Entry 8JX8 (electron microscopy, 3.30 A resolution); this record covers chains A and K of the 10 polymer chains in the assembly.

== Chain A ==
Name: LDL receptor related protein 2
From: Rattus norvegicus
UniProtKB: A0A0G2K9W7 (A0A0G2K9W7_RAT); residues 1-4660 here = UniProt positions 1-4660
Chain sequence (4660 residues; row label = number of the first residue in the row):
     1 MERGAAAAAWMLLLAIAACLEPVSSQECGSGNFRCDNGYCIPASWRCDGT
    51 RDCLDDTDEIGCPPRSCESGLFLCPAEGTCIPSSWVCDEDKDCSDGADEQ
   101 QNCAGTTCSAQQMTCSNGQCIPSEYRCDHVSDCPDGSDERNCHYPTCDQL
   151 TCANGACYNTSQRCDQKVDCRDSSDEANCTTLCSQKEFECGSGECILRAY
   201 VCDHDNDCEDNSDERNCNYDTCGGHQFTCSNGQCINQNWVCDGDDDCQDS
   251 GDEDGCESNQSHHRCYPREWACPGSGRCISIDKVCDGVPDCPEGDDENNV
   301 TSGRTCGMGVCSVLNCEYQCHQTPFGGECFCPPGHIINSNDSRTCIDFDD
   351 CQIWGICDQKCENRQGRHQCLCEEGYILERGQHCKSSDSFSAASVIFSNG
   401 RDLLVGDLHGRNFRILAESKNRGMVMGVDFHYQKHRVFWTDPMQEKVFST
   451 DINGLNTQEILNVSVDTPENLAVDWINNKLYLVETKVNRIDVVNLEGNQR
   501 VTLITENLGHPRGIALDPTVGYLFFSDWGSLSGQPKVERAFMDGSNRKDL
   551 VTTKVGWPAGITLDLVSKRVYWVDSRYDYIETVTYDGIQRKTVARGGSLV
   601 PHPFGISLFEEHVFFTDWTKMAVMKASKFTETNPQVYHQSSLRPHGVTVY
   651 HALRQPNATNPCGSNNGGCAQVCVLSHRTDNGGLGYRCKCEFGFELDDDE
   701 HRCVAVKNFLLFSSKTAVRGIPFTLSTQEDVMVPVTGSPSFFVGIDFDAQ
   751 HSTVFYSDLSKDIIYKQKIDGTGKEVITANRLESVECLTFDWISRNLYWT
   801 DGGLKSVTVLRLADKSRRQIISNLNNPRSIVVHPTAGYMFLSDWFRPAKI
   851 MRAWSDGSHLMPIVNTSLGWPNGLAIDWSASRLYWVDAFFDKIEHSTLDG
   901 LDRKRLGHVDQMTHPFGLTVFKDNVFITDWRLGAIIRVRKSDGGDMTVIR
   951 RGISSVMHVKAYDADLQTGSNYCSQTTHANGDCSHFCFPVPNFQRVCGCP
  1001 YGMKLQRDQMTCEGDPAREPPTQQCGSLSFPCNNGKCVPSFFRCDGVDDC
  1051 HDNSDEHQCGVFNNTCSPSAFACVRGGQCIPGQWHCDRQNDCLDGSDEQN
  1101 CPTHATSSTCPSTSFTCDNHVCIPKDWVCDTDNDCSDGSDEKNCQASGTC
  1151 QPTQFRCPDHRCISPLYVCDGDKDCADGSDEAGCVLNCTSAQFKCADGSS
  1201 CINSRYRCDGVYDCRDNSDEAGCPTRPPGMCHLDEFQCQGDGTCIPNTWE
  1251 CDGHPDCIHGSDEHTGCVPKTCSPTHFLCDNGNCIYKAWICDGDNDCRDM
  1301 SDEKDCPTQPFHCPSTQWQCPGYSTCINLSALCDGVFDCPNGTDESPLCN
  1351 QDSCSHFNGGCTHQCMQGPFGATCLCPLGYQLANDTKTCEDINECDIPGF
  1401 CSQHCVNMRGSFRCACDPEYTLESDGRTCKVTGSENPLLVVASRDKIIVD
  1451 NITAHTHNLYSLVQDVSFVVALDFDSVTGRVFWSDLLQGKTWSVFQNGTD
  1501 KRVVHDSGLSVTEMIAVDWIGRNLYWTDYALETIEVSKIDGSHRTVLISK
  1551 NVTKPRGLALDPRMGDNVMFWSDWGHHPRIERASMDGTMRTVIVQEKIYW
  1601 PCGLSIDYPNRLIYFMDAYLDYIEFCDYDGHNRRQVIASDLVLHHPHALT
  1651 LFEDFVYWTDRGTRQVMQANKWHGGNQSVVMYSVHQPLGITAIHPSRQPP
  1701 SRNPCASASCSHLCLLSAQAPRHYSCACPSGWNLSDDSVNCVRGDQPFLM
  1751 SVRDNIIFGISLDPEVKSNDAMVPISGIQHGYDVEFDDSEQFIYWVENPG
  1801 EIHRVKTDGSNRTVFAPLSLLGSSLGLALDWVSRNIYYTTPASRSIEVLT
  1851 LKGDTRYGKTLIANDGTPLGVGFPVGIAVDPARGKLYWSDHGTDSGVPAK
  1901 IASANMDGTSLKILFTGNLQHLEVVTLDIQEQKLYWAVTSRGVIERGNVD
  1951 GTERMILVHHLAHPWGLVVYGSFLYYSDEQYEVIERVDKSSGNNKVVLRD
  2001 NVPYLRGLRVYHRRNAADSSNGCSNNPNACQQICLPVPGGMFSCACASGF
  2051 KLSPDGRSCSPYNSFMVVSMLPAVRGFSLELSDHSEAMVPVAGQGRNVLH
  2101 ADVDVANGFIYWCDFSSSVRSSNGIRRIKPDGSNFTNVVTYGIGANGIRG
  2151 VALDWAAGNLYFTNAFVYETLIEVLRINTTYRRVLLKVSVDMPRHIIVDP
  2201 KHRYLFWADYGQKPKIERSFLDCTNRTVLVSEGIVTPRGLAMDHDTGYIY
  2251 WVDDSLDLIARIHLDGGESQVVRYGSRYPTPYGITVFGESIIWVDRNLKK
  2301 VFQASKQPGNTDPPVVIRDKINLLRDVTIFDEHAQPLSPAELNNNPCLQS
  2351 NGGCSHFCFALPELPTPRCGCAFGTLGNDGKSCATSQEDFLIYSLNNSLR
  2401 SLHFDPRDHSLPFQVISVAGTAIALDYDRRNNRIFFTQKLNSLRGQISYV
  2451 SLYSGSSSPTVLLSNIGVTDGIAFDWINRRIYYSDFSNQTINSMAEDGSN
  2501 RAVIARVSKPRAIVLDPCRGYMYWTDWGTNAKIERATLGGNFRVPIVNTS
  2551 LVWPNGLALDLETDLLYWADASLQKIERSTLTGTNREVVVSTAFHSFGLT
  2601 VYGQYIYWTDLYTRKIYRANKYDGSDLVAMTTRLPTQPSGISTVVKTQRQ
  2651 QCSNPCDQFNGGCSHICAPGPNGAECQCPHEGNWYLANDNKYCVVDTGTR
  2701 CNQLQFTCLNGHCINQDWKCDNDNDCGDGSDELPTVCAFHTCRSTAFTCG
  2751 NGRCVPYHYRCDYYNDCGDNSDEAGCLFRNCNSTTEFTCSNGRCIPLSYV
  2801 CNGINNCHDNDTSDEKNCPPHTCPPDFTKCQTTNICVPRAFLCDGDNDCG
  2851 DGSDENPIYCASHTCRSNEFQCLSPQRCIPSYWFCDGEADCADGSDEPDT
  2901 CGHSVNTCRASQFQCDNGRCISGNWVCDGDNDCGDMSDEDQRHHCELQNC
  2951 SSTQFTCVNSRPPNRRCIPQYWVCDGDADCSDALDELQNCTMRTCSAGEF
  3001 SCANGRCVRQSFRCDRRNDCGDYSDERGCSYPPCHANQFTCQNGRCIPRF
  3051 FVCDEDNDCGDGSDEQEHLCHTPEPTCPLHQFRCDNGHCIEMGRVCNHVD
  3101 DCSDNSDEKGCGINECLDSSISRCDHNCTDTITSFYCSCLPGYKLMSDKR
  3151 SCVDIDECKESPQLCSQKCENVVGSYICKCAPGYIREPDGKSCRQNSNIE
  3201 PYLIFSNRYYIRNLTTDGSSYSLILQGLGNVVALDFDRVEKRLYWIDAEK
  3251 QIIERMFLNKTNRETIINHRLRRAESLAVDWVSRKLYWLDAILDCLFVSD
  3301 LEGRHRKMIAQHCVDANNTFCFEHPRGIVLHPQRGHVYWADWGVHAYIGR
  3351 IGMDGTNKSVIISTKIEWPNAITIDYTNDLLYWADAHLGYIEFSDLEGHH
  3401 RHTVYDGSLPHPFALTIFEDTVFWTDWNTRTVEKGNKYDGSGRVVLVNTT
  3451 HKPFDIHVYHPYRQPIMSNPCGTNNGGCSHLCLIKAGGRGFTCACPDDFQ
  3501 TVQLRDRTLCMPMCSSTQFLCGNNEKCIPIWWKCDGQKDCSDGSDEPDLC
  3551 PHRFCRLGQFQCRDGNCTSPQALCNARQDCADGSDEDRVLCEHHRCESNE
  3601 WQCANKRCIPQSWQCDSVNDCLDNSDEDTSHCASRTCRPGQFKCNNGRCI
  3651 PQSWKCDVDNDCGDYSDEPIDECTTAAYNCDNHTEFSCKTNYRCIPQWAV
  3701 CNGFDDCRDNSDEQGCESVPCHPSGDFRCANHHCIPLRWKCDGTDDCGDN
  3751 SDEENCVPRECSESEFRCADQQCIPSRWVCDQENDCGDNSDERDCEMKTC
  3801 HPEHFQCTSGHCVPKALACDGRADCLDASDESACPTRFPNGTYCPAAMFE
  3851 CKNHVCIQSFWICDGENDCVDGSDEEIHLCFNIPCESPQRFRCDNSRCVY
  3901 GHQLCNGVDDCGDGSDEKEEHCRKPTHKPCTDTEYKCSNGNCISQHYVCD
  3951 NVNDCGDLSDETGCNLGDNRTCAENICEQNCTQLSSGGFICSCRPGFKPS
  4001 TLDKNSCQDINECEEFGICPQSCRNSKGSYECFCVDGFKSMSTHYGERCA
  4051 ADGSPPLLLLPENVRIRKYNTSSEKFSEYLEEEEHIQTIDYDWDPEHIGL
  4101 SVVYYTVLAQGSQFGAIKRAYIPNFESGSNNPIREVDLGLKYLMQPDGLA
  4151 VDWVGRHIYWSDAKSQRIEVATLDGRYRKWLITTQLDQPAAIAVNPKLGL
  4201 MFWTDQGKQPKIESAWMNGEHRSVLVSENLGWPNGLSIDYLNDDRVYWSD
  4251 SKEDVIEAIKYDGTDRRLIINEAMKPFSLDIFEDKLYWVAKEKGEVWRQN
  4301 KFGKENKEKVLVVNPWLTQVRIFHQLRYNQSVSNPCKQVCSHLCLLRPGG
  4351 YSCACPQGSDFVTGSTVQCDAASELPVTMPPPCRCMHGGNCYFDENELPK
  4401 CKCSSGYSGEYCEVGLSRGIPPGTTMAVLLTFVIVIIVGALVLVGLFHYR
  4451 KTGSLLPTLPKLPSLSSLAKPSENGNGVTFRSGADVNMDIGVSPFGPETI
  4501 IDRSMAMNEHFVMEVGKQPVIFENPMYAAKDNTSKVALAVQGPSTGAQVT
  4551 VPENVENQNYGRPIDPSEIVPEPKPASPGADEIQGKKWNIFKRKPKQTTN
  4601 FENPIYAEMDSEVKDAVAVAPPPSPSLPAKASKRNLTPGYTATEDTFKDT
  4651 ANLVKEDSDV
Not modelled in the structure: 1-1305, 2742-4660
Cystine bridges: Cys-1313/Cys-1326, Cys-1320/Cys-1339, Cys-1333/Cys-1349, Cys-1354/Cys-1365, Cys-1361/Cys-1374, Cys-1376/Cys-1389, Cys-1395/Cys-1405, Cys-1401/Cys-1414, Cys-1416/Cys-1429, Cys-1710/Cys-1726, Cys-1728/Cys-1741, Cys-2023/Cys-2034, Cys-2030/Cys-2044, Cys-2046/Cys-2059, Cys-2347/Cys-2358, Cys-2354/Cys-2369, Cys-2371/Cys-2383, Cys-2518/Cys-2652, Cys-2656/Cys-2667, Cys-2663/Cys-2676, Cys-2678/Cys-2693, Cys-2701/Cys-2713, Cys-2708/Cys-2726, Cys-2720/Cys-2737
Covalently attached groups: N-acetylglucosamine (NAG) linked to Asn-1384, Asn-1451, Asn-1497, Asn-1551, Asn-1676, Asn-1733, Asn-1811, Asn-2134, Asn-2178, Asn-2225, Asn-2396, Asn-2488, Asn-2548; 2-acetamido-2-deoxy-alpha-D-galactopyranose (A2G) linked to Thr-2741
Ion coordination: Ca2+ site 1: Ala-1331, Asp-1334, Val-1336, Asp-1338, Asp-1344, Glu-1345; Ca2+ site 2: Asp-1391, Ile-1392, Glu-1394, Asn-1407, Met-1408, Ser-1411; Ca2+ site 3: Ala-1618, Asp-1621, His-1644; Ni2+: His-1921, Glu-1923, His-1963 (shared with 1 residue of chain J); Ca2+ site 4: Asn-2001 (shared with 3 residues of chain B); Ca2+ site 5: Asp-2254, Asp-2257, Pro-2279 (shared with 1 residue of chain B); Ca2+ site 6: Trp-2718, Asp-2721, Asp-2723, Asp-2725, Asp-2731, Glu-2732

== Chain K ==
Name: unclear peptide
From: Rattus norvegicus
Chain sequence (5 residues; row label = number of the first residue in the row; X marks 3 residues of unknown identity (built as UNK)):
     1 XEEXX

== Chain A / chain K interface ==
Contacting residue pairs - 10 pairs, chain A then chain K:
  Leu-2071(A) with Glu-3(K)
  Phe-2115(A) with Glu-3(K)
  Asn-2146(A) with Glu-2(K)
  Arg-2149(A) with Glu-2(K); Glu-3(K), hydrogen bond (side chain-backbone)
  Arg-2194(A) with Glu-2(K), salt bridge
  Tyr-2210(A) with Glu-2(K), hydrogen bond
  Tyr-2282(A) with Glu-3(K)
  Arg-2296(A) with Glu-3(K), salt bridge
  Arg-2325(A) with Glu-3(K), salt bridge
Also at the interface, not in a pair above, chain A (11 interface residues in all): Asn-2097, Leu-2099

== Summary ==
The interface between chain A and chain K involves 11 residues on one side and 2 on the other; the contacts
include 2 hydrogen bonds and 3 salt bridges. Polar pairs include Arg-2194(A)/Glu-2(K), Arg-2296(A)/Glu-3(K)
and Arg-2325(A)/Glu-3(K).
Chain A is LDL receptor related protein 2 and chain K is unclear peptide, both from Rattus norvegicus; the
structure, rat megalin head, was determined by electron microscopy (same publication as 8JUT, 8JUU, 8JX9,
8JXA, 8JXB, 8JXC and 5 further entries).
